Entry 7JVN (X-ray diffraction, 1.92 A resolution); this record covers chain A.

# Chain A
Protein: Tyrosine-protein phosphatase non-receptor type 11
Source organism: Homo sapiens
Notes: EC 3.1.3.48
Reference sequence: Q06124 (PTN11_HUMAN); numbering as in UniProt (aligned over 1-525)
Amino-acid sequence (525 residues; row label = number of the first residue in the row):
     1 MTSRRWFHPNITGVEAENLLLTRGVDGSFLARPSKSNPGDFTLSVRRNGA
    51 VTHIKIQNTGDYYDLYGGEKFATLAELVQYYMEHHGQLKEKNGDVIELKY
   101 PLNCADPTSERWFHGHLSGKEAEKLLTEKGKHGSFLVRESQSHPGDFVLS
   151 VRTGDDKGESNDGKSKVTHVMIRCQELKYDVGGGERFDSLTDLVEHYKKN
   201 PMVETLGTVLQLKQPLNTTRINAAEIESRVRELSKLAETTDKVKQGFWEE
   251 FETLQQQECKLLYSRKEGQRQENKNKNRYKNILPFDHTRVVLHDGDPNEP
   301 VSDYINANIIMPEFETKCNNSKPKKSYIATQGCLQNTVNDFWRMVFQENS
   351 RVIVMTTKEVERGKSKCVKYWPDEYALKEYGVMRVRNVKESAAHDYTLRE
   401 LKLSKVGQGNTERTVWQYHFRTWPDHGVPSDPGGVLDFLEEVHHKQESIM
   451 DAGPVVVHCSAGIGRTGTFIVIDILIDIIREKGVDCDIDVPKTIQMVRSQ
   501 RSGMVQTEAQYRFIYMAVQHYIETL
Not modelled in the structure: 1-3, 35-36, 85, 90-95, 140-143, 156-164, 237-244, 298-301, 313-324
Ligand contacts: VKP (6-(4-amino-4-methylpiperidin-1-yl)-3-[(2,3-dichlorophenyl)sulfanyl]pyrazin-2-amine): Thr108, Glu110, Arg111, Phe113, His114, Asn217, Thr218, Thr219, Glu249, Glu250, Thr253, Leu254, Gln257, Asp489, Pro491, Lys492, Gln495, Tyr511
Curated features (UniProtKB/Swiss-Prot):
  - active site: Cys459 (Phosphocysteine intermediate)
  - binding site (substrate): Asp425, Cys459 to Arg465, Gln506
  - modified residue: Thr2 (N-acetylthreonine), Tyr62 (Phosphotyrosine), Tyr66 (Phosphotyrosine)

# In short
Bound to chain A: compound VKP. UniProt lists active-site residue Cys459 and 9 substrate-binding residues.
Chain A is Tyrosine-protein phosphatase non-receptor type 11 (Homo sapiens); the structure, Non-receptor
Protein Tyrosine Phosphatase SHP2 in Complex with Allosteric Inhibitor Compound 24, was determined by X-ray
diffraction (same publication as 7JVM).
